5UI8 - chains I and K of the 6 polymer chains in the assembly; structure by X-ray diffraction, 3.76 A resolution.

== Chain I ==
Protein: DNA-directed RNA polymerase subunit beta
From: Escherichia coli O45:K1 (strain S88 / ExPEC)
Notes: EC 2.7.7.6
UniProtKB: B7MIX3 (RPOB_ECO45); residues 1-1342 here = UniProt positions 1-1342
Chain sequence (1342 residues; row label = number of the first residue in the row):
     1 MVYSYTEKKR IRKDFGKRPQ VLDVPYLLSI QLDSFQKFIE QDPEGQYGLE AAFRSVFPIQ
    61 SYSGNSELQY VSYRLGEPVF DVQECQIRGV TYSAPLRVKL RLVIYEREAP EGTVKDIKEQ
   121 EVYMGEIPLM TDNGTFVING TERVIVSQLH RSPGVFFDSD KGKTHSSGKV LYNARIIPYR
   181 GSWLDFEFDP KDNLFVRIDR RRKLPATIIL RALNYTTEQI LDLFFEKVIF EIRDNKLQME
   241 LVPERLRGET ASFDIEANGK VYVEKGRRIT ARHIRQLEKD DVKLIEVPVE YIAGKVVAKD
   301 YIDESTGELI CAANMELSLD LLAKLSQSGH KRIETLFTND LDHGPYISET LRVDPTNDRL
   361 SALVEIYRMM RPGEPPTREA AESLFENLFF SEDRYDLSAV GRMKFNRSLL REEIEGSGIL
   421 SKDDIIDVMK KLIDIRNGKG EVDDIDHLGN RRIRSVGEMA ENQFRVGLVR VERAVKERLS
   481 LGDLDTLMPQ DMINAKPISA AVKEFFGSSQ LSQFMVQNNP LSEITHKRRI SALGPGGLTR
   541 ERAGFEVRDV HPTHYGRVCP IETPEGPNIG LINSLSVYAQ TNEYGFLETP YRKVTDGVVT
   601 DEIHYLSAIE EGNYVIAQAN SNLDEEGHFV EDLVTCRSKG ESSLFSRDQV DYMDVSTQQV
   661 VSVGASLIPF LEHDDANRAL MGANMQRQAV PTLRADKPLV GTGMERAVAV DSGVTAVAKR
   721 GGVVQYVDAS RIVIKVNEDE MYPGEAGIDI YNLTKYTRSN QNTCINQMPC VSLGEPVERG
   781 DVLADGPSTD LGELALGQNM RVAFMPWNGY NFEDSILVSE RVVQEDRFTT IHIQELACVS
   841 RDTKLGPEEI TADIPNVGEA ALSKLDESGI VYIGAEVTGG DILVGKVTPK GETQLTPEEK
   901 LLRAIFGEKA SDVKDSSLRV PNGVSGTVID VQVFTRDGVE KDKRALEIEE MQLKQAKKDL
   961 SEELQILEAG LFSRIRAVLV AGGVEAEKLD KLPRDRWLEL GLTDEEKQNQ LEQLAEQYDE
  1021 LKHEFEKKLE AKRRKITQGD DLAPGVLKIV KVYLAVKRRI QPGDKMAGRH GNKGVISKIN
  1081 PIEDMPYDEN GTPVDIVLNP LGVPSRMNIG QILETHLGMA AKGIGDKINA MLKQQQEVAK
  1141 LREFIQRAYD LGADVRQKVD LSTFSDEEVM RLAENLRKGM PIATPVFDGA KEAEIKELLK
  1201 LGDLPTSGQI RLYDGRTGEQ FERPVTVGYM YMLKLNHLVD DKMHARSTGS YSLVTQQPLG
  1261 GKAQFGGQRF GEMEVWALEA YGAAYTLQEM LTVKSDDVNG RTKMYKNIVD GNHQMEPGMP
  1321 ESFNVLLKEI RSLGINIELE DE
Unresolved in the structure: 1, 227-336, 997-1009, 1342
Differences from the reference sequence: conflict Val516 (Asp in B7MIX3)
Curated features (UniProtKB/Swiss-Prot):
  - modified residue (N6-acetyllysine): Lys1022, Lys1200

== Chain K ==
Protein: DNA-directed RNA polymerase subunit omega
From: Escherichia coli O45:K1 (strain S88 / ExPEC)
Notes: EC 2.7.7.6
UniProtKB: B7MFL0 (RPOZ_ECO45); numbering as in UniProt (aligned over 1-91)
Chain sequence (91 residues; numbered 1 to 91; the number before each row is that of its first residue):
     1 MARVTVQDAV EKIGNRFDLV LVAARRARQM QVGGKDPLVP EENDKTTVIA LREIEEGLIN
    61 NQILDVRERQ EQQEQEAAEL QAVTAIAEGR R
Unresolved in the structure: 1, 81-91

== How chain I and chain K interact ==
Contacting residue pairs (7; chain I residue first):
  Gly1282(I) - Phe17(K)
  Gly1311(I) - Gln31(K)
  Asn1312(I) - Gln31(K)
  Asn1312(I) - Val32(K)
  His1313(I) - Arg28(K)
  His1313(I) - Gln31(K)  hydrogen bond (backbone-side chain)
  Gln1314(I) - Arg28(K)  hydrogen bond

== In short ==
5 residues of chain I face 4 of chain K across their interface; the contacts include 2 hydrogen bonds. Among
the polar pairs are His1313(I)-Gln31(K) and Gln1314(I)-Arg28(K).
Here chain I is DNA-directed RNA polymerase subunit beta and chain K is DNA-directed RNA polymerase subunit
omega, both from Escherichia coli O45:K1 (strain S88 / ExPEC). Entry 5UI8 (structure of sigmaN-holoenzyme) was
determined by X-ray diffraction, deposited together with 5UI5.
